Entry 9E13 (electron microscopy, 4.50 A resolution (low resolution: residue-level contacts below are approximate; hydrogen-bond / salt-bridge calls are withheld)); this record covers chains G and H of the 14 polymer chains in the assembly.

== Chain G (and H) ==
Molecule: Dynein light chain roadblock-type 1
From: Homo sapiens
Notes: chain H of this document is another copy of the same molecule, construct and numbering; everything in this record applies to it too
UniProt: Q9NP97 (DLRB1_HUMAN); residues 1-96 here = UniProt positions 1-96
Amino-acid sequence (96 residues; each row starts with the number of its first residue):
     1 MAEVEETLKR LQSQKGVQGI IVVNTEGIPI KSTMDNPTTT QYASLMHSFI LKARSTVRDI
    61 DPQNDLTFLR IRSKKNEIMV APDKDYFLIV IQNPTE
Unresolved in the structure: 1-2, 96
Curated features (UniProtKB/Swiss-Prot):
  - modified residue: A2 (N-acetylalanine)

== Interface between chain G and chain H ==
Residue-residue contacts - 43 pairs, chain G then chain H:
  Q41(G) - D59(H)
  L45(G) - K52(H)
  L45(G) - T56(H)
  L45(G) - D59(H)
  S48(G) - K52(H)
  F49(G) - F49(H)
  F49(G) - K52(H)
  F49(G) - A53(H)
  K52(G) - F49(H)
  K52(G) - K52(H)
  A53(G) - F49(H)
  T56(G) - L45(H)
  T56(G) - M46(H)
  T56(G) - F49(H)
  D59(G) - L45(H)
  I60(G) - T38(H)
  I60(G) - Q41(H)
  D61(G) - K75(H)
  Q63(G) - K75(H)
  N64(G) - S73(H)
  N64(G) - K74(H)
  N64(G) - K75(H)
  N64(G) - N76(H)
  D65(G) - S73(H)
  D65(G) - K74(H)
  L66(G) - I71(H)
  L66(G) - S73(H)
  F68(G) - R72(H)
  L69(G) - L69(H)
  L69(G) - R70(H)
  R70(G) - F68(H)
  R70(G) - L69(H)
  R70(G) - R70(H)
  I71(G) - V57(H)
  I71(G) - L69(H)
  R72(G) - L66(H)
  R72(G) - T67(H)
  R72(G) - F68(H)
  S73(G) - N64(H)
  S73(G) - D65(H)
  K74(G) - D65(H)
  K75(G) - Q63(H)
  K75(G) - N64(H)
Also at the interface, not in a pair above, chain G (24 interface residues in all): S55, V57
Also at the interface, not in a pair above, chain H (26 interface residues in all): Y42, I60

== Overview ==
24 residues of chain G and 26 residues of chain H are in contact.
Chain G and chain H are both Dynein light chain roadblock-type 1 (Homo sapiens); the structure, Full-length
human dynein-1 in phi-like comformation bound to a Lis1 dimer under Lis1 condition, was determined by electron
microscopy, deposited together with 9E0Z, 9E10, 9E11, 9E12 and 9E14.
